PDB entry 8S7X | electron microscopy, 2.78 A resolution | chains I and L of the 11 polymer chains in the assembly

== Chain I ==
Molecule: Methyl-coenzyme M reductase operon protein C
Organism: Methanococcus maripaludis
UniProt: G0H3B1 (G0H3B1_METMI); numbering as in UniProt (aligned over 1-198)
Sequence (234 residues; numbered -35 to 198; the number before each row is that of its first residue; numbers below 1 keep their minus sign (Met-35 is residue -35)):
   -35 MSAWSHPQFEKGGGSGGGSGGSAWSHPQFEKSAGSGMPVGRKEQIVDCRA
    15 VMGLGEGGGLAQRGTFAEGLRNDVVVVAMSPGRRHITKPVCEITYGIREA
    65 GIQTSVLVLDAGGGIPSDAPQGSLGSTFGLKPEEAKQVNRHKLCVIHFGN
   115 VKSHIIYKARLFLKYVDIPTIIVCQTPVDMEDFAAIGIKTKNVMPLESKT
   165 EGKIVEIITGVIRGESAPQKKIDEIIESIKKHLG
Unresolved in the structure: -35 to 4
Sequence notes: initiating methionine (-35); expression tag (-34 to 0)
Bound ions: FeFe cofactor Fe site 1: Cys12, Cys55; FeFe cofactor Fe site 2: His49, His118
Ligand contacts:
  - FeFe cofactor (S5Q), molecule 1: Val10, Cys12, Arg13, Leu24, Ala25, Ala31, Ile50, Thr51, Cys55, Thr58, Arg62, Val70
  - FeFe cofactor (S5Q), molecule 2: Met43, Arg48, His49, Gly76, Gly77, Gly78, Ile79, Phe112, Gly113, Asn114, Val115, His118, Ile119, Lys122, Arg177

== Chain L ==
Molecule: DUF2098 domain-containing protein
Organism: Methanococcus maripaludis
UniProt: A0A2L1CAX0 (A0A2L1CAX0_METMI); numbering as in UniProt (aligned over 1-93)
Sequence (93 residues; numbered 1 to 93; the number before each row is that of its first residue):
     1 MTLDRNGKLIEIGSYVRYINTGTHGTVKAIEPKNDEEWVLLENDIYYRPE
    51 LLELVERKKIEKKESEEELIERITNEDIDLEAAENGCGCSGAG
Unresolved in the structure: 1-9, 57-93
Sequence notes: variant Lys58 (Arg in A0A2L1CAX0)

== Interface between chain I and chain L ==
Contacting residue pairs - 24 pairs, chain I then chain L:
  Asp143(I) - Tyr18(L)
  Asp143(I) - Asn20(L)
  Asp143(I) - Thr21(L)
  Glu145(I) - Tyr18(L)
  Glu145(I) - Thr21(L)
  Glu145(I) - Thr23(L)
  Glu145(I) - Tyr47(L)  hydrogen bond
  Ala149(I) - Ile45(L)  hydrophobic
  Lys155(I) - Trp38(L)
  Lys155(I) - Arg48(L)  hydrogen bond (backbone-side chain)
  Asn156(I) - Trp38(L)
  Asn156(I) - Arg48(L)  hydrogen bond (backbone-side chain)
  Asn156(I) - Leu51(L)
  Val157(I) - Tyr18(L)
  Val157(I) - Trp38(L)
  Val157(I) - Ile45(L)  hydrophobic
  Val157(I) - Tyr46(L)
  Met158(I) - Lys33(L)
  Met158(I) - Trp38(L)
  Met158(I) - Ile45(L)
  Met158(I) - Tyr46(L)  hydrogen bond (backbone-backbone)
  Pro159(I) - Tyr46(L)
  Leu160(I) - Asp44(L)
  Leu160(I) - Tyr46(L)
Also at the interface, not in a pair above, chain I (12 interface residues in all): Met144, Ala148, Thr154
Also at the interface, not in a pair above, chain L (14 interface residues in all): Glu31, Leu40

== Overview ==
12 residues of chain I face 14 of chain L across their interface; the contacts include 4 hydrogen bonds. Among
the polar pairs are Glu145(I)-Tyr47(L), Lys155(I)-Arg48(L) and Asn156(I)-Arg48(L). Bound to chain I: FeFe
cofactor. Cys12(I) and Cys55(I) form the FeFe cofactor Fe site 1.
Here chain I is Methyl-coenzyme M reductase operon protein C and chain L is DUF2098 domain-containing protein,
both from Methanococcus maripaludis. Entry 8S7X (Methyl-coenzyme M reductase activation complex without the A2
component) was determined by electron microscopy together with 8S7V and 9H1L from the same study.
